PDB entry 4JLR | X-ray diffraction, 2.71 A resolution | chains H and L of the 3 polymer chains in the assembly

Chain H:
Molecule: Motavizumab Fab heavy chain
Source organism: Homo sapiens
Notes: antibody fragment or engineered binder
Chain sequence (225 residues; each row starts with the number of its first residue; a row labelled like 35A-35B holds insertion residues (35A, then the next letters in order)):
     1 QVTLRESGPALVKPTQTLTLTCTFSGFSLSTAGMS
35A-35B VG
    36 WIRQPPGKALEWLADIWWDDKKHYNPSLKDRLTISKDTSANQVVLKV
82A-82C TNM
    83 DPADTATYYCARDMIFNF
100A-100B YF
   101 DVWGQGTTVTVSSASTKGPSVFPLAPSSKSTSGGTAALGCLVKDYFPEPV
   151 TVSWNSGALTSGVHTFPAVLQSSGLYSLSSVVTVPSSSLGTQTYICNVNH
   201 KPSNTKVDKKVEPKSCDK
Not modelled in the structure: 129-133, 214-218
Disulfides: Cys22-Cys92, Cys140-Cys196

Chain L:
Molecule: Motavizumab Fab light chain
Source organism: Homo sapiens
Notes: antibody fragment or engineered binder
Chain sequence (213 residues; numbered 1 to 214; 1 number in that range is skipped by the numbering (no residue carries it; nothing is unmodelled there); the number before each row is that of its first residue):
     1 DIQMTQSPSTLSASVGDRVTITCSASS
    29 RVGYMHWYQQKPGKAPKLLIYDTSKLASGVPSRFSGSGSGTAFTLTISSL
    79 QPDDFATYYCFQGSGYPFTFGGGTKVEIKRTVAAPSVFIFPPSDEQLKSG
   129 TASVVCLLNNFYPREAKVQWKVDNALQSGNSQESVTEQDSKDSTYSLSST
   179 LTLSKADYEKHKVYACEVTHQGLSSPVTKSFNRGEC
Not modelled in the structure: 212-214
Disulfides: Cys23-Cys88, Cys134-Cys194

Chain H / chain L interface:
Contacting residue pairs (65):
  Gln39(H) - Gln38(L)  hydrogen bond
  Gln39(H) - Tyr87(L)  hydrogen bond
  Lys43(H) - Tyr87(L)
  Leu45(H) - Pro44(L)  hydrophobic
  Leu45(H) - Tyr87(L)  hydrophobic
  Leu45(H) - Phe98(L)
  Trp47(H) - Tyr94(L)  hydrophobic
  Trp47(H) - Pro95(L)  hydrophobic
  Trp47(H) - Phe96(L)
  Asp50(H) - Tyr94(L)  hydrogen bond
  Asp50(H) - Phe96(L)
  Trp52(H) - Tyr94(L)  hydrogen bond
  His58(H) - Tyr94(L)  hydrogen bond
  Asn60(H) - Pro95(L)
  Pro61(H) - Pro95(L)
  Tyr91(H) - Gln38(L)
  Tyr91(H) - Lys42(L)  hydrogen bond (side chain-backbone)
  Tyr91(H) - Ala43(L)  hydrophobic
  Asp95(H) - Phe96(L)
  Phe100(H) - His34(L)
  Phe100(H) - Phe89(L)
  Phe100(H) - Gly91(L)
  Tyr100A(H) - His34(L)
  Tyr100A(H) - Tyr36(L)
  Tyr100A(H) - Leu46(L)  hydrophobic
  Tyr100A(H) - Tyr49(L)
  Tyr100A(H) - Asp50(L)
  Tyr100A(H) - Phe89(L)  hydrophobic
  Phe100B(H) - Tyr36(L)  hydrogen bond (backbone-side chain)
  Phe100B(H) - Leu46(L)
  Phe100B(H) - Phe89(L)  hydrophobic
  Trp103(H) - Tyr36(L)
  Trp103(H) - Pro44(L)
  Gly104(H) - Ala43(L)
  Phe122(H) - Ser121(L)
  Phe122(H) - Glu123(L)
  Phe122(H) - Gln124(L)
  Pro123(H) - Ser121(L)
  Pro123(H) - Glu123(L)
  Leu124(H) - Phe118(L)
  Leu124(H) - Val133(L)  hydrophobic
  Ala125(H) - Phe118(L)
  Thr135(H) - Phe116(L)
  Ala137(H) - Phe116(L)  hydrophobic
  Ala137(H) - Phe118(L)
  Leu138(H) - Phe118(L)  hydrophobic
  Leu141(H) - Gln124(L)
  Leu141(H) - Ser131(L)
  Lys143(H) - Gln124(L)
  Lys143(H) - Thr129(L)
  Lys143(H) - Ser131(L)
  His164(H) - Asn137(L)  hydrogen bond
  His164(H) - Asn138(L)  hydrogen bond
  His164(H) - Ser174(L)  hydrogen bond
  Phe166(H) - Leu135(L)  hydrophobic
  Phe166(H) - Ser162(L)
  Phe166(H) - Thr164(L)
  Phe166(H) - Ser174(L)
  Phe166(H) - Leu175(L)
  Phe166(H) - Ser176(L)
  Pro167(H) - Ser162(L)  hydrogen bond (backbone-side chain)
  Pro167(H) - Val163(L)
  Val169(H) - Gln160(L)
  Val181(H) - Leu135(L)  hydrophobic
  Thr183(H) - Asn137(L)
Interface residues without a listed pair, chain H (41 interface residues in all): Ile37, Ala44, Glu46, Asn99, Asp101, Gln105, Ala136, Gln171, Ser179, Lys209
Interface residues without a listed pair, chain L (38 interface residues in all): Gly99, Gly100, Pro119, Asp167

Summary:
41 residues of chain H face 38 of chain L across their interface; the contacts include 11 hydrogen bonds.
Among the polar pairs are Gln39(H)-Gln38(L), Gln39(H)-Tyr87(L) and Asp50(H)-Tyr94(L).
Here chain H is Motavizumab Fab heavy chain and chain L is Motavizumab Fab light chain, both from Homo
sapiens. Entry 4JLR (Crystal structure of a designed Respiratory Syncytial Virus Immunogen in complex with
Motavizumab) was determined by X-ray diffraction, deposited together with 4L8I and 4N9G.
